PDB entry 9GV7 | X-ray diffraction, 1.86 A resolution | chains A and E of the 5 polymer chains in the assembly

# Chain A
Molecule: MHC class I antigen
Organism: Homo sapiens
Reference sequence: A0A5B8RNS7 (A0A5B8RNS7_HUMAN); residues 1-276 here correspond to UniProt positions 25-300 (UniProt number = residue number + 24)
Chain sequence (276 residues; numbered 1 to 276; the number before each row is that of its first residue):
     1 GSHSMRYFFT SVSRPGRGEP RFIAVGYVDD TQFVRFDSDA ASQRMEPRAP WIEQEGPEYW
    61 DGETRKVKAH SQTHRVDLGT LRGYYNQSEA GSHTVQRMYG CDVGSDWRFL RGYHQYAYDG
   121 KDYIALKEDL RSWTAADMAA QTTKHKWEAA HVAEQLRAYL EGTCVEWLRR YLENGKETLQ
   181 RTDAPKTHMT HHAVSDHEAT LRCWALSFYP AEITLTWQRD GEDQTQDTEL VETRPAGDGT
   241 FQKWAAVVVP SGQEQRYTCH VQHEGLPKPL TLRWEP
Unresolved in the structure: 276
Disulfide bonds: C101-C164, C203-C259

# Chain E
Molecule: TCR Beta
Organism: Homo sapiens
Chain sequence (244 residues; numbered 0 to 243; the number before each row is that of its first residue; numbering starts at 0):
     0 MNAGVTQTPK FRVLKTGQSM TLQCAQDMNH NSMYWYRQDP GMGLRLIHYS RWGWETAKGE
    60 VPDGYNVSRL KKQNFLLGLE SAAPSQTSVY FCASSYGSGY NAQTFGPGTR LTVLEDLKNV
   120 FPPEVAVFEP SEAEISHTQK ATLVCLATGF YPDHVELSWW VNGKEVHSGV CTDPQPLKEQ
   180 PALNDSRYAL SSRLRVSATF WQDPRNHFRC QVQFYGLSEN DEWTQDRAKP VTQIVSAEAW
   240 GRAD
Unresolved in the structure: 0-2
Disulfide bonds: C23-C91, C144-C209

# Interface between chain A and chain E
Contacting residue pairs (22):
  Q54(A) - N28(E)  hydrogen bond (backbone-side chain)
  E55(A) - N28(E)  hydrogen bond
  E55(A) - Y95(E)  hydrogen bond
  G56(A) - Y95(E)  hydrogen bond (backbone-side chain)
  E58(A) - H29(E)  salt bridge
  E58(A) - Y95(E)
  E58(A) - Y99(E)
  Y59(A) - Y95(E)
  Y59(A) - Y99(E)  hydrogen bond (backbone-side chain)
  G62(A) - Y99(E)
  E63(A) - Y99(E)  hydrogen bond
  K66(A) - Y99(E)
  T163(A) - S97(E)  hydrogen bond
  E166(A) - R50(E)  salt bridge
  E166(A) - G96(E)
  E166(A) - S97(E)  hydrogen bond (side chain-backbone)
  W167(A) - Y95(E)  hydrophobic
  W167(A) - S97(E)  hydrogen bond (side chain-backbone)
  R169(A) - G52(E)  hydrogen bond (side chain-backbone)
  R169(A) - W53(E)
  R170(A) - N30(E)  hydrogen bond
  R170(A) - W51(E)  hydrogen bond (side chain-backbone)
Other interface residues (no listed pair), chain A (15 interface residues in all): G162, V165
Other interface residues (no listed pair), chain E (12 interface residues in all): G98

# In short
15 residues of chain A and 12 residues of chain E are in contact, with 12 hydrogen bonds and 2 salt bridges.
Among the polar pairs are E58(A)-H29(E), E166(A)-R50(E) and Q54(A)-N28(E).
Chain A is MHC class I antigen and chain E is TCR Beta, both from Homo sapiens; the structure, Structure of
reverse docking TCR in complex with peptide-HLA, was determined by X-ray diffraction (same publication as
9GV6).
